Entry 6ZG8 (electron microscopy, 3.49 A resolution); this record covers chains G and I of the 11 polymer chains in the assembly.

Chain G:
Protein: ATP synthase subunit gamma, mitochondrial
From: Bos taurus
UniProt: P05631 (ATPG_BOVIN); residues 1-273 here correspond to UniProt positions 26-298 (UniProt number = residue number + 25)
Amino-acid sequence (273 residues; row label = number of the first residue in the row):
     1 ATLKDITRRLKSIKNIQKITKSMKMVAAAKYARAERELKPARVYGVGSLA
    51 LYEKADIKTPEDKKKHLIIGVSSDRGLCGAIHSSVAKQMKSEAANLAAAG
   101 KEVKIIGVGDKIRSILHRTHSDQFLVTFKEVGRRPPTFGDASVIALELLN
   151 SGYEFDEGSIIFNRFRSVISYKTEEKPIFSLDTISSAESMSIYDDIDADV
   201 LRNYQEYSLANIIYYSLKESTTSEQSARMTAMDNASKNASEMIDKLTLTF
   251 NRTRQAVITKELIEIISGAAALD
Not modelled in the structure: 273
UniProt features mapped onto this chain:
  - modified residue: Lys14 (N6-acetyllysine), Lys24 (N6-succinyllysine), Lys30 (N6-acetyllysine), Lys90 (N6-acetyllysine), Ser121 (Phosphoserine), Lys129 (N6-acetyllysine), Lys172 (N6-acetyllysine), Lys245 (N6-succinyllysine)

Chain I:
Protein: ATP synthase subunit epsilon, mitochondrial
From: Bos taurus
UniProt: P05632 (ATP5E_BOVIN); residues 1-50 here correspond to UniProt positions 2-51 (UniProt number = residue number + 1)
Amino-acid sequence (50 residues; each row starts with the number of its first residue):
     1 VAYWRQAGLSYIRYSQICAKAVRDALKTEFKANAMKTSGSTIKIVKVKKE
Not modelled in the structure: 48-50
UniProt features mapped onto this chain:
  - modified residue (N6-acetyllysine): Lys20, Lys31, Lys36, Lys43

How chain G and chain I interact:
Residue-residue contacts (42):
  Val108(G) - Ile42(I)  hydrophobic
  Phe124(G) - Val47(I)
  Leu125(G) - Val47(I)
  Val126(G) - Ile44(I)  hydrophobic
  Val126(G) - Val45(I)
  Val126(G) - Val47(I)  hydrophobic
  Thr127(G) - Ile44(I)
  Thr127(G) - Val45(I)  hydrogen bond (backbone-backbone)
  Phe128(G) - Ile42(I)  hydrophobic
  Phe128(G) - Lys43(I)
  Lys129(G) - Ile42(I)
  Lys129(G) - Lys43(I)  hydrogen bond (backbone-backbone)
  Lys129(G) - Val45(I)
  Glu130(G) - Thr41(I)
  Glu130(G) - Lys43(I)
  Val131(G) - Ile42(I)  hydrophobic
  Thr137(G) - Thr37(I)
  Thr137(G) - Gly39(I)  hydrogen bond (side chain-backbone)
  Asp140(G) - Ser40(I)  hydrogen bond
  Asp140(G) - Thr41(I)  hydrogen bond (side chain-backbone)
  Asp140(G) - Ile42(I)  hydrogen bond (side chain-backbone)
  Ser142(G) - Ile12(I)
  Ser142(G) - Gln16(I)  hydrogen bond
  Val143(G) - Ser40(I)
  Val143(G) - Ile42(I)  hydrophobic
  Ile144(G) - Ile42(I)  hydrophobic
  Leu146(G) - Ser10(I)
  Leu146(G) - Ile12(I)  hydrophobic
  Leu146(G) - Gln16(I)
  Glu147(G) - Ile44(I)
  Asp199(G) - Val1(I)
  Arg202(G) - Arg5(I)
  Asn203(G) - Trp4(I)
  Asn203(G) - Arg5(I)  hydrogen bond
  Asn203(G) - Tyr11(I)
  Glu206(G) - Arg5(I)  salt bridge
  Glu206(G) - Ser10(I)
  Glu206(G) - Tyr11(I)  hydrogen bond (side chain-backbone)
  Glu206(G) - Ile12(I)
  Tyr207(G) - Tyr11(I)  hydrophobic
  Tyr207(G) - Ile12(I)  hydrophobic
  Ala210(G) - Ile12(I)  hydrophobic
Also at the interface, not in a pair above, chain G (24 interface residues in all): Gly139, Leu149
Also at the interface, not in a pair above, chain I (18 interface residues in all): Ser15, Ser38

In short:
Chain G and chain I form an interface of 24 and 18 residues respectively; the contacts include 9 hydrogen
bonds and 1 salt bridge. Polar pairs include Glu206(G)-Arg5(I), Thr137(G)-Gly39(I) and Asp140(G)-Ser40(I).
Here chain G is ATP synthase subunit gamma, mitochondrial and chain I is ATP synthase subunit epsilon,
mitochondrial, both from Bos taurus. Entry 6ZG8 (bovine ATP synthase rotor domain state 2) was determined by
electron microscopy, deposited together with 6Z1R, 6Z1U, 6ZG7 and 6ZIK.
